4DTI - chain A; structure by X-ray diffraction, 1.90 A resolution.

[Chain A]
Molecule: Enoyl-[acyl-carrier-protein] reductase [NADH]
Source organism: Mycobacterium tuberculosis
Notes: EC 1.3.1.9
UniProtKB: P0A5Y6 (INHA_MYCTU); numbering as in UniProt (aligned over 1-269)
Amino-acid sequence (269 residues; each row starts with the number of its first residue):
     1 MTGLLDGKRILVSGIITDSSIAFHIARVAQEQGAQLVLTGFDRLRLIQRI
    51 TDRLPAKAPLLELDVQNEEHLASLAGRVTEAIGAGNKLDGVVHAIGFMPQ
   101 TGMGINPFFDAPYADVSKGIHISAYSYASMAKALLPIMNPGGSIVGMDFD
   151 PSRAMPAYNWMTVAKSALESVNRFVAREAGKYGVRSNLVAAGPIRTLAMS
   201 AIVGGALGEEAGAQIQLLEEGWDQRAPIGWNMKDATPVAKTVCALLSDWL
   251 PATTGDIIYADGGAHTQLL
Disordered / not traced: 1-2
Sequence notes: engineered mutation Ala94 (Ser in P0A5Y6)
Small-molecule neighbours: NADH (NAI; 1,4-dihydronicotinamide adenine dinucleotide): Gly14, Ile15, Ile16, Ser20, Ile21, Phe41, Leu63, Asp64, Val65, Gln66, Ala94, Ile95, Gly96, Phe97, Ile122, Met147, Asp148, Phe149, Lys165, Ala191, Gly192, Pro193, Ile194, Thr196, Met199
Reported in the primary citation:
  - mutagenesis - D148G: increased growth in response to pyridomycin
  - mutagenesis - D148G: unchanged growth in response to isoniazid
  - mutagenesis - D148G (14-fold): decreased binding to NADH
  - mutagenesis - D148G (Kd 18.6 uM): decreased binding to pyridomycin

[In short]
Ligands of chain A: NADH. From the paper: D148G increases growth in response to pyridomycin; D148G reduces
binding to NADH.
Chain A is Enoyl-[acyl-carrier-protein] reductase [NADH] (Mycobacterium tuberculosis); the structure,
Mycobacterium tuberculosis InhA-S94A mutant in complex with NADH, was determined by X-ray diffraction,
deposited together with 4DQU and 4DRE.
